Entry 6SC5 (X-ray diffraction, 2.10 A resolution); this record covers chains A and B of the 3 polymer chains in the assembly.

[Chain A]
Name: E3 ubiquitin-protein ligase RNF31
Organism: Homo sapiens
Notes: EC 2.3.2.31
UniProt: Q96EP0 (RNF31_HUMAN); residues 697-1072 here = UniProt positions 697-1072
Chain sequence (376 residues; row label = number of the first residue in the row):
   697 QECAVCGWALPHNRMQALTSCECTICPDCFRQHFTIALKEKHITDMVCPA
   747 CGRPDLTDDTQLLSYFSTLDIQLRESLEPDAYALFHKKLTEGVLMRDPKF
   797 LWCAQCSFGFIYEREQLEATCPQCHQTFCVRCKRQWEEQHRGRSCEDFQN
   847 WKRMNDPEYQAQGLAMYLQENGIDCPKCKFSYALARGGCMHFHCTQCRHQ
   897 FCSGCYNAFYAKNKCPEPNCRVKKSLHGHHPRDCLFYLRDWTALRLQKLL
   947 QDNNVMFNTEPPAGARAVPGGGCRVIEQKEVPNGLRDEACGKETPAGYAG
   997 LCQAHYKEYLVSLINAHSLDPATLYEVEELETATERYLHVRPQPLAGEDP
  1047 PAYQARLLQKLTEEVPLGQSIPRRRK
Unresolved in the structure: 750-757, 959-967, 1070-1072
Covalent attachments: compound L6B linked to C885
Metal / ion sites: Zn2+ site 1: C699, C702, C722, C725; Zn2+ site 2: C717, C719, C744, C747; Zn2+ site 3: C799, C802, C817, C820; Zn2+ site 4: C825, C828, H836, C841; Zn2+ site 5: C871, C874, C890, C893; Zn2+ site 6: C898, C901, H926, C930; Zn2+ site 7: C911, C916, H923, H925; Zn2+ site 8: C969, C986, C998, H1001
Small-molecule neighbours: L6B (methyl 4-[(2-oxidanylidene-5,6,7,8-tetrahydro-1H-quinolin-3-yl)carbonylamino]but-3-enoate): Y878, L880, M886, H887, F888, H889, T891, Q974, L981
From the paper describing this entry:
  - binding site for L6B: C885, H887, F888, H889
  - conformationally variable residues (side-chain flip): H889
  - catalytic residues: C885 (citing earlier work)

[Chain B]
Name: Single domain antibody
Organism: synthetic construct
Notes: antibody fragment or engineered binder
Chain sequence (120 residues; each row starts with the number of its first residue):
     1 EVQLLESGGGLVQPGGSLRLSCAASGFTFRGYSMAWVRQAPGKGLEWVST
    51 ISPIGTYTYYADSVKGRFTISRDNSKNTLYLQMNSLRAEDTAVYYCAKGS
   101 YSRGTPFDYWGQGTLVTVSS
Unresolved in the structure: 120
Disulfides: C22-C96

[How chain A and chain B interact]
Contacting residue pairs - 28 pairs, chain A then chain B:
  W798(A) with G104(B); T105(B); P106(B)
  A800(A) with S33(B), hydrogen bond (backbone-side chain); S100(B); Y101(B), hydrophobic
  Q801(A) with S33(B); T50(B); P53(B); Y59(B); Y101(B)
  C802(A) with Y59(B)
  S803(A) with T50(B), hydrogen bond; F107(B)
  C820(A) with Y59(B)
  Q822(A) with Y59(B), hydrogen bond
  V826(A) with R103(B)
  R827(A) with R103(B), hydrogen bond (backbone-side chain)
  C828(A) with Y101(B)
  K829(A) with S100(B), hydrogen bond (side chain-backbone); Y101(B); S102(B), hydrogen bond (side chain-backbone); R103(B); T105(B), hydrogen bond (side chain-backbone)
  R830(A) with Y101(B)
  D852(A) with R30(B), salt bridge
  E854(A) with R30(B), salt bridge
  Y855(A) with R30(B)
Also at the interface, not in a pair above, chain A (17 interface residues in all): C799, D983
Also at the interface, not in a pair above, chain B (16 interface residues in all): S25, W47, Y57

[Overview]
17 residues of chain A and 16 residues of chain B are in contact; the contacts include 7 hydrogen bonds and 2
salt bridges. Polar pairs include D852(A)-R30(B), E854(A)-R30(B) and A800(A)-S33(B). Compound L6B is
covalently linked to C885(A). From the paper: the catalytic residue C885(A); a binding site for L6B at
C885(A), H887(A) and F888(A) among others.
Here chain A is E3 ubiquitin-protein ligase RNF31 (Homo sapiens) and chain B is Single domain antibody
(synthetic construct). Entry 6SC5 (dAb3/HOIP-RBR-Ligand2) was determined by X-ray diffraction together with
6SC6, 6SC7, 6SC8, 6SC9 and 6T2J from the same study.
